Entry 7UZZ (electron microscopy, 4.45 A resolution (low resolution: residue-level contacts below are approximate; hydrogen-bond / salt-bridge calls are withheld)); this record covers chains D and C of the 11 polymer chains in the assembly.

[Chain D (and C)]
Protein: CRISPR system Cms endoribonuclease Csm3
From: Staphylococcus epidermidis RP62A
Notes: chain C of this document is another copy of the same molecule, construct and numbering; everything in this record applies to it too
Reference sequence: Q5HK91 (Q5HK91_STAEQ); residues 1-214 here = UniProt positions 1-214
Sequence (214 residues; numbered 1 to 214; the number before each row is that of its first residue):
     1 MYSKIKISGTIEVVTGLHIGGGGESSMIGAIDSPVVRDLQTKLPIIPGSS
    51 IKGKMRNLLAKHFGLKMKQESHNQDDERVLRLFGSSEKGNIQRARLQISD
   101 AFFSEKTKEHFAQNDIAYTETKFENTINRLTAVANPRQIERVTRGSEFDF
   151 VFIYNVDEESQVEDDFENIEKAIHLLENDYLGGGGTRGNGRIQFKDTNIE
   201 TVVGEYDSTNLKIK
Not modelled in the structure: 1, 24-31, 209-214 (chain C: 1, 24-31)

[Chain D / chain C interface]
Contacting residue pairs (46):
  Tyr2(D) - Lys61(C)
  Tyr2(D) - His62(C)
  Lys4(D) - Leu58(C)
  Lys4(D) - Leu175(C)
  Lys4(D) - Asn178(C)
  Lys4(D) - Asp179(C)
  Arg37(D) - Glu120(C)
  Asp38(D) - Arg144(C)
  Leu39(D) - Ile116(C)
  Leu39(D) - Glu120(C)
  Leu39(D) - Thr143(C)
  Gln40(D) - Arg144(C)
  Ser49(D) - Glu124(C)
  Ser49(D) - Arg187(C)
  Lys52(D) - Thr186(C)
  Arg56(D) - Arg129(C)
  Asn57(D) - Ile127(C)
  Asn57(D) - Arg129(C)
  Ala60(D) - Arg129(C)
  Leu65(D) - Arg129(C)
  Met67(D) - Leu130(C)
  Glu70(D) - Arg129(C)
  Glu70(D) - Leu130(C)
  Ser71(D) - Leu130(C)
  Asn73(D) - Arg129(C)
  Asp75(D) - Arg129(C)
  Arg93(D) - Lys61(C)
  Ala94(D) - Thr186(C)
  Leu96(D) - Thr186(C)
  Gln97(D) - Tyr180(C)
  Gln97(D) - Thr186(C)
  Ile98(D) - Thr186(C)
  Ile98(D) - Gly188(C)
  Ser99(D) - Gly188(C)
  Ser99(D) - Arg191(C)
  Asp100(D) - Thr15(C)
  Asp100(D) - Lys122(C)
  Asp100(D) - Arg141(C)
  Asp100(D) - Gly188(C)
  Ile153(D) - Asn178(C)
  Ile153(D) - Arg191(C)
  Val202(D) - His174(C)
  Val202(D) - Asn178(C)
  Val203(D) - Lys171(C)
  Val203(D) - His174(C)
  Val203(D) - Leu175(C)
Also at the interface, not in a pair above, chain D (34 interface residues in all): Gly21, Ile45, Pro47, Ala101, Phe102, Val151, Gly204
Also at the interface, not in a pair above, chain C (25 interface residues in all): Phe123

[Summary]
Chain D and chain C form an interface of 34 and 25 residues respectively.
Both chains are CRISPR system Cms endoribonuclease Csm3 (Staphylococcus epidermidis RP62A). Entry 7UZZ
(Staphylococcus epidermidis RP62a CRISPR tall effector complex) was determined by electron microscopy together
with 7UZW, 7UZX, 7UZY, 7V00, 7V01 and 7V02 from the same study.
